6LY8 - chains A and D of the 8 polymer chains in the assembly; structure by electron microscopy, 3.50 A resolution.

== Chain A ==
Molecule: V-type ATP synthase alpha chain
Organism: Thermus thermophilus HB8
Notes: EC 7.1.2.2
UniProt: Q56403 (VATA_THET8); residue numbers follow UniProt; this construct covers 1-578
Sequence (578 residues; numbered 1 to 578; the number before each row is that of its first residue):
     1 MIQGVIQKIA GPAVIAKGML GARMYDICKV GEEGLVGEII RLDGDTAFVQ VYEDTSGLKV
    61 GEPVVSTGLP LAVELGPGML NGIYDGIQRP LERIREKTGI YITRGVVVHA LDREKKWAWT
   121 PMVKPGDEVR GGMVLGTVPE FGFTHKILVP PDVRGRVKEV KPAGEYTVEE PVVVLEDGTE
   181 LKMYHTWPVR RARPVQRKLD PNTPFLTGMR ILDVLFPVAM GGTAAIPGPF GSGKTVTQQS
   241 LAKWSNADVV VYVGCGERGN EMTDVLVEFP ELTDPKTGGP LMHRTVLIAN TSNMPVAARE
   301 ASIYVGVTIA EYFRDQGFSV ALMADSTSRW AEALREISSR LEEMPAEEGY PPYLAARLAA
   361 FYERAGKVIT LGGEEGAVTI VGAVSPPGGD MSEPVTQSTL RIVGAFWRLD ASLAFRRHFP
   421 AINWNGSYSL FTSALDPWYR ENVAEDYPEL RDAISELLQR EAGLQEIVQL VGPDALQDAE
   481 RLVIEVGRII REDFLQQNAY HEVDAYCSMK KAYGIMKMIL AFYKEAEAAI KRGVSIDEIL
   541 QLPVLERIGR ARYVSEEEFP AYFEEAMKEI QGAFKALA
Disordered / not traced: 578
Residues lining bound ligands: ADP (adenosine-5'-diphosphate): Met-209, Pro-229, Phe-230, Gly-231, Ser-232, Gly-233, Lys-234, Thr-235, Val-236, Arg-258, Glu-261, Phe-419, Gln-497, Asn-498, Ala-499

== Chain D ==
Molecule: V-type ATP synthase beta chain
Organism: Thermus thermophilus HB8
UniProt: Q56404 (VATB_THET8); numbering as in UniProt (aligned over 1-478)
Sequence (478 residues; each row starts with the number of its first residue):
     1 MDLLKKEYTG ITYISGPLLF VENAKDLAYG AIVDIKDGTG RVRGGQVIEV SEEYAVIQVF
    61 EETTGLDLAT TSVSLVEDVA RLGVSKEMLG RRFNGIGKPI DGLPPITPEK RLPITGLPLN
   121 PVARRKPEQF IQTGISTIDV MNTLVRGQKL PIFSGSGLPA NEIAAQIARQ ATVRPDLSGE
   181 GEKEEPFAVV FAAMGITQRE LSYFIQEFER TGALSRSVLF LNKADDPTIE RILTPRMALT
   241 VAEYLAFEHD YHVLVILTDM TNYCEALREI GAAREEIPGR RGYPGYMYTD LATIYERAGV
   301 VEGKKGSVTQ IPILSMPDDD RTHPIPDLTG YITEGQIQLS RELHRKGIYP PIDPLPSLSR
   361 LMNNGVGKGK TREDHKQVSD QLYSAYANGV DIRKLVAIIG EDALTENDRR YLQFADAFER
   421 FFINQGQQNR SIEESLQIAW ALLSMLPQGE LKRISKDHIG KYYGQKLEEI WGAPQALD
Disordered / not traced: 1-4, 464-478

== How chain A and chain D interact ==
Residue-residue contacts (40; chain A residue first):
  Ala-22(A) / Asp-67(D)
  Arg-23(A) / Gly-65(D)
  Arg-23(A) / Leu-66(D)
  Met-24(A) / Ile-14(D)  hydrophobic
  Met-24(A) / Thr-63(D)
  Met-24(A) / Gly-65(D)
  Met-24(A) / Leu-66(D)  hydrogen bond (backbone-backbone)
  Tyr-25(A) / Thr-64(D)
  Arg-41(A) / Tyr-13(D)  hydrogen bond
  Arg-41(A) / Ile-14(D)
  Arg-41(A) / Ser-15(D)  hydrogen bond
  Leu-42(A) / Tyr-13(D)
  Leu-42(A) / Ile-14(D)  hydrogen bond (backbone-backbone)
  Leu-42(A) / Leu-66(D)
  Leu-42(A) / Asp-67(D)
  Leu-42(A) / Leu-68(D)  hydrophobic
  Asp-43(A) / Tyr-13(D)
  Gly-44(A) / Thr-12(D)
  Gly-44(A) / Leu-68(D)
  Met-344(A) / Ala-272(D)
  Met-344(A) / Ile-277(D)  hydrophobic
  Glu-347(A) / Arg-268(D)  salt bridge
  Pro-352(A) / Glu-269(D)
  Pro-352(A) / Ala-272(D)  hydrophobic
  Pro-352(A) / Ala-273(D)
  Glu-363(A) / Thr-197(D)
  Glu-363(A) / Gln-198(D)
  Glu-363(A) / Asp-225(D)
  Arg-401(A) / Asn-262(D)
  Arg-401(A) / Glu-265(D)
  Asn-425(A) / Arg-345(D)  hydrogen bond (backbone-side chain)
  Leu-430(A) / Gly-157(D)
  Leu-430(A) / Arg-199(D)
  Phe-431(A) / Arg-199(D)
  Gln-459(A) / Arg-345(D)  hydrogen bond
  Ile-467(A) / Lys-394(D)
  Ala-475(A) / Ile-398(D)
  Gln-477(A) / Ile-399(D)
  Gln-477(A) / Gly-400(D)  hydrogen bond (side chain-backbone)
  Gln-477(A) / Asp-402(D)
Also at the interface, not in a pair above, chain A (36 interface residues in all): Gly-21, Lys-198, Asp-200, Glu-343, Ala-346, Tyr-353, Gln-397, Ile-402, Val-403, Tyr-428, Ser-455, Glu-456, Leu-464, Val-471, Leu-476, Glu-480
Also at the interface, not in a pair above, chain D (36 interface residues in all): Ile-196, Ser-202, Lys-223, Ala-224, Glu-275, Pro-317, Lys-346, Ala-397

== Summary ==
The chain A/chain D interface involves 36 residues from each chain; the contacts include 7 hydrogen bonds and
1 salt bridge. Polar pairs include Glu-347(A)/Arg-268(D), Arg-41(A)/Tyr-13(D) and Arg-41(A)/Ser-15(D). Bound
to chain A: ADP.
Chain A is V-type ATP synthase alpha chain and chain D is V-type ATP synthase beta chain, both from Thermus
thermophilus HB8; the structure, V/A-ATPase from Thermus thermophilus, the soluble domain, including V1, d,
two EG stalks, and N-terminal domain ..., was determined by electron microscopy together with 6LY9 from the
same study.
